PDB entry 7Z0O | electron microscopy, 2.80 A resolution | chains E and H of the 10 polymer chains in the assembly

== Chain E ==
Molecule: RNA polymerase I-specific transcription initiation factor RRN9
Source organism: Saccharomyces cerevisiae
Reference sequence: P53437 (RRN9_YEAST); residue numbers follow UniProt; this construct covers 1-365
Sequence (366 residues; numbered 0 to 365; the number before each row is that of its first residue; numbering starts at 0):
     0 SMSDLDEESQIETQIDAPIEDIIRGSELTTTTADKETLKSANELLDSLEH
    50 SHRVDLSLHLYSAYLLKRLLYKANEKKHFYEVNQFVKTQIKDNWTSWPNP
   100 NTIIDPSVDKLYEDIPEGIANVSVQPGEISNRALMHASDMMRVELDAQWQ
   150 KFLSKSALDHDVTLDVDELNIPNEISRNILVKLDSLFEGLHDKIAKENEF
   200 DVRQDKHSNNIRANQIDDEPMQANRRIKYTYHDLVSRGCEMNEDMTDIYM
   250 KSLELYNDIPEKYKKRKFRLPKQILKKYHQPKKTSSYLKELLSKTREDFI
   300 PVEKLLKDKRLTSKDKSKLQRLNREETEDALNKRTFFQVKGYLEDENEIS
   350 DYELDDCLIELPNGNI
Disordered / not traced: 0-34, 116-122, 209-226, 361-365
Differences from the reference sequence: expression tag (0)
From the paper describing this entry:
  - binding site for Non-template DNA: Arg295, Lys308

== Chain H ==
Molecule: TATA-box-binding protein
Source organism: Saccharomyces cerevisiae
Reference sequence: P13393 (TBP_YEAST); residues 1-240 here = UniProt positions 1-240
Sequence (242 residues; row label = number of the first residue in the row; numbers below 1 keep their minus sign (Gly-1 is residue -1)):
    -1 GHMADEERLKEFKEANKIVFDPNTRQVWENQNRDGTKPATTFQSEEDIKR
    49 AAPESEKDTSATSGIVPTLQNIVATVTLGCRLDLKTVALHARNAEYNPKR
    99 FAAVIMRIREPKTTALIFASGKMVVTGAKSEDDSKLASRKYARIIQKIGF
   149 AAKFTDFKIQNIVGSCDVKFPIRLEGLAFSHGTFSSYEPELFPGLIYRMV
   199 KPKIVLLIFVSGKIVLTGAKQREEIYQAFEAIYPVLSEFRKM
Disordered / not traced: -1 to 63, 239-240
Differences from the reference sequence: expression tag (-1 to 0)

== Chain E / chain H interface ==
Residue-residue contacts - 35 pairs, chain E then chain H:
  Thr36(E) - Arg196(H)  hydrogen bond
  Leu37(E) - Phe190(H)  hydrophobic
  Leu37(E) - Ile194(H)  hydrophobic
  Ala40(E) - Phe190(H)
  Asn41(E) - Phe190(H)
  Leu44(E) - Pro191(H)  hydrophobic
  Leu44(E) - Phe207(H)  hydrophobic
  Asp108(E) - Asn91(H)  hydrogen bond (backbone-side chain)
  Lys109(E) - Asn91(H)
  Leu110(E) - Asn91(H)
  Leu110(E) - Arg105(H)  hydrogen bond (backbone-side chain)
  Tyr111(E) - Asn91(H)  hydrogen bond (backbone-side chain)
  Tyr111(E) - Arg105(H)
  Tyr111(E) - Arg107(H)
  Tyr111(E) - Lys110(H)  hydrogen bond
  Glu112(E) - Ala89(H)
  Glu112(E) - Ala92(H)
  Glu112(E) - Met104(H)
  Glu112(E) - Arg105(H)
  Asp113(E) - Ile106(H)
  Asp113(E) - Lys138(H)  salt bridge
  Ile114(E) - Arg90(H)
  Glu143(E) - Arg107(H)  salt bridge
  Ala146(E) - Arg107(H)
  Ala146(E) - Glu108(H)
  Gln149(E) - Glu108(H)
  Gln149(E) - Lys138(H)  hydrogen bond
  Lys150(E) - Glu108(H)
  Ser153(E) - Leu134(H)
  Leu157(E) - Asp130(H)
  Leu163(E) - Arg137(H)  hydrogen bond (backbone-side chain)
  Val165(E) - Arg137(H)
  Val165(E) - Lys138(H)
  Val165(E) - Arg141(H)
  Asp166(E) - Arg141(H)  salt bridge
Other interface residues (no listed pair), chain E (28 interface residues in all): Leu43, Leu47, Pro115, Val142, Thr162, Asp164, Leu168
Other interface residues (no listed pair), chain H (26 interface residues in all): Gln68, Lys145, Val161, Leu189, Leu205, Thr215

== Summary ==
28 residues of chain E face 26 of chain H across their interface, with 7 hydrogen bonds and 3 salt bridges.
Polar pairs include Asp113(E)-Lys138(H), Glu143(E)-Arg107(H) and Asp166(E)-Arg141(H). From the paper: a
binding site for Non-template DNA at Arg295(E) and Lys308(E).
Here chain E is RNA polymerase I-specific transcription initiation factor RRN9 and chain H is TATA-box-binding
protein, both from Saccharomyces cerevisiae. Entry 7Z0O (Structure of transcription factor UAF in complex with
TBP and 35S rRNA promoter DNA) was determined by electron microscopy.
